5TRM - chains Q and L of the 24 polymer chains in the assembly; structure by X-ray diffraction, 2.90 A resolution.

Chain Q (and L):
Protein: Histone acetyltransferase KAT2A
Organism: Homo sapiens
Notes: EC 2.3.1.48; fragment: catalytic domain; chain L of this document is another copy of the same molecule, construct and numbering; everything in this record applies to it too
UniProtKB: Q92830 (KAT2A_HUMAN); numbering as in UniProt (aligned over 497-662)
Chain sequence (168 residues; numbered 495 to 662; the number before each row is that of its first residue):
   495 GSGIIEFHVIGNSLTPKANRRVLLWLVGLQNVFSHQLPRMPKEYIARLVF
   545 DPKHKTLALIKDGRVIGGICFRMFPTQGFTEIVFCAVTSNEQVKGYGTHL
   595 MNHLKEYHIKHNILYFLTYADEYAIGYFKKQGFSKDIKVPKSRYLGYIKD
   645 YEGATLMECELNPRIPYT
Unresolved in the structure: 495-498, 509-512, 659-662 (chain L: 495-498, 506-512)
Sequence notes: expression tag (495-496)
Swiss-Prot annotation at these positions:
  - region: Leu639 to Ala648 (Loop 3)
  - active site: Glu575 (Proton donor/acceptor)
  - binding site (acetyl-CoA): Cys579 to Val581, Gln586 to Thr592, Tyr617
  - binding site (succinyl-CoA): Cys579 to Val581, Gln586 to Thr592, Tyr617
  - modified residue: Lys549 (N6-acetyllysine)
  - mutagenesis: Lys549 (K549Q: Mimics acetylation; reduced ability to acetylate and inhibit PPARGC1A. Strongly reduced ability to acetylate and inhibit PPARGC1A; when associated with A-307 and A-735), Met567 (M567A: Reduced ability to acetylate and inhibit PPARGC1A), Glu575 (E575A: Catalytically dead mutant; abolished acyltransferase activity; when associated with A-615), Tyr601 (Y601F: Reduced ability to acetylate and inhibit PPARGC1A), Asp615 (D615A: Catalytically dead mutant; abolished acyltransferase activity; when associated with A-575), Tyr621 to Phe622 (Abolised protein acetyltransferase activity), Tyr645 (Y645A: Reduced histone succinylation without affecting histone acetylation. Reduced gene expression)
From the paper describing this entry:
  - mutagenesis - Y645A: unchanged catalytic activity on acetyl-CoA
  - mutagenesis - Y645A: decreased catalytic activity on histone H3 succinylation
  - mutagenesis - Y645A: decreased growth

Chain Q / chain L interface:
Residue-residue contacts - 10 pairs, chain Q then chain L:
  Pro569(Q) - Leu639(L)
  Pro569(Q) - Gly640(L)
  Thr570(Q) - Leu639(L)
  Gln571(Q) - Leu639(L)
  Gly572(Q) - Leu639(L)
  Lys604(Q) - Arg541(L)
  Asn606(Q) - Lys643(L)  hydrogen bond (backbone-side chain)
  Ile607(Q) - Lys643(L)
  Leu608(Q) - Asp644(L)
  Arg637(Q) - Leu639(L)
Interface residues without a listed pair, chain L (6 interface residues in all): Ser636

In short:
9 residues of chain Q and 6 residues of chain L are in contact, with 1 hydrogen bond. The hydrogen-bonded pair
is Asn606(Q)-Lys643(L). The paper reports that Y645A of chain Q reduces catalytic activity on histone H3
succinylation; Y645A of chain Q reduces growth.
Chain Q and chain L are both Histone acetyltransferase KAT2A (Homo sapiens); the structure, Crystal structure
of human GCN5 histone acetyltransferase domain, was determined by X-ray diffraction, deposited together with
5TRL.
